3NIF - chains H and L of the 4 polymer chains in the assembly; structure by X-ray diffraction, 2.40 A resolution.

Chain H:
Molecule: Monoclonal antibody 10E5 heavy chain
From: Mus musculus
Notes: antibody fragment or engineered binder
Chain sequence (221 residues; numbered 1 to 221; the number before each row is that of its first residue):
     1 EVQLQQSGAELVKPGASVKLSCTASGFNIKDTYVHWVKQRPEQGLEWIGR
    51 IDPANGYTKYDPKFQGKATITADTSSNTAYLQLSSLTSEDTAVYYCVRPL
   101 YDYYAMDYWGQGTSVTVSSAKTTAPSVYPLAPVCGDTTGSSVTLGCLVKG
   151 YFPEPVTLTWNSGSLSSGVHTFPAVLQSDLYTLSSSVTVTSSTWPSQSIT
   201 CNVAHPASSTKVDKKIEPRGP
Unresolved in the structure: 135-136
Cystine bridges: C22-C96, C146-C201

Chain L:
Molecule: Monoclonal antibody 10E5 light chain
From: Mus musculus
Notes: antibody fragment or engineered binder
Chain sequence (214 residues; each row starts with the number of its first residue):
     1 DILMTQSPSSMSVSLGDTVSITCHASQGISSNIGWLQQKPGKSFMGLIYY
    51 GTNLVDGVPSRFSGSGSGADYSLTISSLDSEDFADYYCVQYAQLPYTFGG
   101 GTKLEIKRADAAPTVSIFPPSSEQLTSGGASVVCFLNNFYPKDINVKWKI
   151 DGSERQNGVLNSWTDQDSKDSTYSMSSTLTLTKDEYERHNSYTCEATHKT
   201 STSPIVKSFNRNEC
Cystine bridges: C23-C88, C134-C194

Chain H / chain L interface:
Pairs across the interface (76):
  H35(H) - Y96(L)
  Q39(H) - Q38(L)  hydrogen bond
  Q39(H) - F44(L)
  Q39(H) - Y87(L)
  L45(H) - F44(L)  hydrophobic
  L45(H) - Y87(L)  hydrophobic
  L45(H) - F98(L)
  W47(H) - P95(L)  hydrophobic
  W47(H) - Y96(L)
  W47(H) - F98(L)
  K59(H) - L94(L)
  D61(H) - P95(L)
  Y95(H) - Q38(L)  hydrogen bond
  Y95(H) - S43(L)
  Y95(H) - F44(L)
  L100(H) - V55(L)  hydrophobic
  L100(H) - D56(L)
  Y101(H) - Y49(L)
  Y101(H) - D56(L)  hydrogen bond
  D102(H) - Y91(L)  hydrogen bond
  Y104(H) - Y91(L)
  Y104(H) - Y96(L)  hydrogen bond (backbone-side chain)
  A105(H) - Y91(L)
  M106(H) - L36(L)
  M106(H) - Y96(L)  hydrophobic
  D107(H) - G46(L)  hydrogen bond (backbone-backbone)
  D107(H) - Y49(L)
  W109(H) - L36(L)
  W109(H) - F44(L)  hydrophobic
  G110(H) - S43(L)  hydrogen bond (backbone-side chain)
  Q111(H) - S43(L)
  Y128(H) - S121(L)
  Y128(H) - E123(L)
  Y128(H) - Q124(L)
  Y128(H) - S127(L)
  P129(H) - S121(L)
  P129(H) - E123(L)
  L130(H) - F118(L)
  L130(H) - V133(L)  hydrophobic
  A131(H) - F118(L)
  P132(H) - F118(L)
  V133(H) - P119(L)
  V133(H) - C214(L)  hydrophobic
  C134(H) - S208(L)
  C134(H) - F209(L)
  C134(H) - C214(L)  disulfide
  T143(H) - S116(L)
  T143(H) - F118(L)
  L144(H) - F135(L)
  L147(H) - S131(L)
  K149(H) - Q124(L)
  K149(H) - S131(L)
  K149(H) - T180(L)
  H170(H) - N137(L)
  H170(H) - N138(L)  hydrogen bond
  H170(H) - S174(L)
  F172(H) - F135(L)  hydrophobic
  F172(H) - N137(L)
  F172(H) - S162(L)
  F172(H) - T164(L)
  F172(H) - S174(L)
  F172(H) - M175(L)
  F172(H) - S176(L)
  P173(H) - S162(L)  hydrogen bond (backbone-side chain)
  P173(H) - W163(L)
  V175(H) - N161(L)
  V175(H) - S162(L)
  Q177(H) - L160(L)
  S184(H) - F135(L)
  S184(H) - S176(L)  hydrogen bond
  S185(H) - F135(L)
  S186(H) - F135(L)
  S186(H) - N137(L)  hydrogen bond
  K214(H) - E123(L)  salt bridge
  R219(H) - P119(L)  hydrogen bond (side chain-backbone)
  R219(H) - P120(L)  hydrogen bond (side chain-backbone)
Other interface residues (no listed pair), chain H (45 interface residues in all): V37, E46, R50, K63, G112, G145, T171
Other interface residues (no listed pair), chain L (46 interface residues in all): D1, K42, M45, I48, Y50, V89, E213
Disulfides between the chains: C134(H)-C214(L)

Overview:
Chain H and chain L form an interface of 45 and 46 residues respectively, with 1 disulfide bond, 13 hydrogen
bonds and 1 salt bridge. Polar contacts include K214(H)-E123(L), Q39(H)-Q38(L) and Y95(H)-Q38(L).
Chain H is Monoclonal antibody 10E5 heavy chain and chain L is Monoclonal antibody 10E5 light chain, both from
Mus musculus; the structure, The Closed Headpiece of Integrin IIb 3 and its Complex with an IIb 3 -Specific
Antagonist ..., was determined by X-ray diffraction (same publication as 3NID and 3NIG).
